9FJS - chains f and O of the 7 polymer chains in the assembly; structure by electron microscopy, 3.48 A resolution.

[Chain f]
Name: RNA polymerase sigma factor SigB
From: Mycobacterium tuberculosis H37Rv
UniProtKB: P9WGI5 (SIGB_MYCTU); numbering as in UniProt (aligned over 1-323)
Sequence (343 residues; each row starts with the number of its first residue; numbers below 1 keep their minus sign (Met-19 is residue -19)):
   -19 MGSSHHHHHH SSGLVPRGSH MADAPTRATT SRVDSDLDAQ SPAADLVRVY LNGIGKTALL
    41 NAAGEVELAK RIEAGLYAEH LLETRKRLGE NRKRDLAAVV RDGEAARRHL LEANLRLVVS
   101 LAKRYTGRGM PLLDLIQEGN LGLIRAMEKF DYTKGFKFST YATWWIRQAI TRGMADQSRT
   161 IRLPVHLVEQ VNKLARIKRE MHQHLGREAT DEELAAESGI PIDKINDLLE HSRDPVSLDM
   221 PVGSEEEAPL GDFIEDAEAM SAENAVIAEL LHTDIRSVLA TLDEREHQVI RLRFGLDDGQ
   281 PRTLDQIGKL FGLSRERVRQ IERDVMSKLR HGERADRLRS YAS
Disordered / not traced: -19 to 23, 323
Sequence notes: initiating methionine (-19); expression tag (-18 to 0)
Curated features (UniProtKB/Swiss-Prot):
  - DNA-binding region: Leu284 to Arg303 (H-T-H motif)
  - region: Asp25 to Glu59 (Sigma-70 factor domain-1)
  - motif: Asp114 to Gln117 (Polymerase core binding)
Reported in the primary citation:
  - conformationally variable residues (domain motion): His252

[Chain O]
Molecule: 17-nt DNA strand
Sequence (17 nucleotides; row label = number of the first residue in the row):
    45 TGCGTATAAT GTGTGGA
Disordered / not traced: 45-46, 57-61

[Chain f / chain O interface]
Pairs across the interface (38):
  Leu31(f) - DG55(O)  base contact
  Leu31(f) - DT56(O)  sugar contact
  Ile34(f) - DG55(O)  sugar contact
  Gly35(f) - DG55(O)  base contact
  Leu39(f) - DT54(O)  base contact
  Leu40(f) - DT54(O)  base contact
  Glu45(f) - DT54(O)  base contact
  Ala93(f) - DT54(O)  base contact
  Asn94(f) - DT54(O)  base contact
  Arg96(f) - DT54(O)  base contact
  Arg96(f) - DG55(O)  salt bridge to the phosphate
  Leu97(f) - DT54(O)  base contact
  Ser100(f) - DT54(O)  sugar contact
  Ser100(f) - DG55(O)  phosphate contact
  Lys103(f) - DT56(O)  phosphate contact
  Leu112(f) - DT56(O)  sugar contact
  Asp131(f) - DA50(O)  base contact
  Lys134(f) - DA50(O)  base contact
  Phe136(f) - DA50(O)  base contact
  Phe136(f) - DT51(O)  sugar contact
  Phe136(f) - DA52(O)  phosphate contact
  Lys137(f) - DA52(O)  hydrogen bond to the phosphate
  Lys137(f) - DA53(O)  salt bridge to the phosphate
  Ser139(f) - DA53(O)  hydrogen bond to the phosphate
  Ser139(f) - DT54(O)  base contact
  Thr140(f) - DA50(O)  phosphate contact
  Thr140(f) - DT51(O)  phosphate contact
  Thr140(f) - DA52(O)  hydrogen bond to the phosphate
  Thr140(f) - DA53(O)  base contact
  Tyr141(f) - DT49(O)  phosphate contact
  Tyr141(f) - DA50(O)  base contact
  Thr143(f) - DA53(O)  hydrogen bond to the base
  Trp144(f) - DT49(O)  base contact
  Trp144(f) - DA53(O)  base contact
  Trp145(f) - DG48(O)  phosphate contact
  Trp145(f) - DT49(O)  base contact
  Arg147(f) - DA53(O)  base contact
  Gln148(f) - DT49(O)  base contact
Interface residues without a listed pair, chain f (30 interface residues in all): Val27, Asn32, Val99, Lys129, Gly135

[In short]
30 residues of chain f face 9 of chain O across their interface, with 4 hydrogen bonds and 2 salt bridges.
Polar pairs include Thr143(f)-DA53(O), Lys137(f)-DA52(O) and Ser139(f)-DA53(O). The paper reports
conformational variability at His252(f).
Here chain f is RNA polymerase sigma factor SigB (Mycobacterium tuberculosis H37Rv) and chain O is a 17-nt DNA
strand. Entry 9FJS (Cryo-EM structure of Mycobacterium tuberculosis sigma-B RNA polymerase bound to -10
promoter element ssDNA oligo - ...) was determined by electron microscopy (same publication as 9FJR and 9FJP).
